1F4K - chains A and B of the 4 polymer chains in the assembly; structure by X-ray diffraction, 2.50 A resolution.

[Chain A (and B)]
Name: Replication termination protein
Organism: Bacillus subtilis
Notes: chain B of this document is another copy of the same molecule, construct and numbering; everything in this record applies to it too
UniProt: P68732 (RTP_BACSU); residues 1-122 here = UniProt positions 1-122
Amino-acid sequence (122 residues; row label = number of the first residue in the row):
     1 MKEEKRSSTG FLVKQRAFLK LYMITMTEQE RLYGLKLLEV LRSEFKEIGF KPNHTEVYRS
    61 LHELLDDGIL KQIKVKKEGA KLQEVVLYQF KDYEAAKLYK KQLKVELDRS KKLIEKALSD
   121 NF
Unresolved in the structure: 1-7
Differences from the reference sequence: engineered mutation Ser110 (Cys in P68732)

[How chain A and chain B interact]
Pairs across the interface - 89 pairs, chain A then chain B:
  Thr9(A) - Gln15(B)
  Thr9(A) - Gly49(B)
  Thr9(A) - Phe50(B)
  Thr9(A) - Lys51(B)  hydrogen bond (backbone-backbone)
  Thr9(A) - Asn53(B)
  Gly10(A) - Gly49(B)
  Gly10(A) - Phe50(B)
  Phe11(A) - Val13(B)
  Phe11(A) - Lys14(B)
  Phe11(A) - Gln15(B)
  Phe11(A) - Phe18(B)  hydrophobic
  Phe11(A) - Phe50(B)  hydrophobic
  Leu12(A) - Val13(B)  hydrophobic
  Val13(A) - Phe11(B)
  Val13(A) - Leu12(B)  hydrophobic
  Lys14(A) - Phe11(B)
  Gln15(A) - Thr9(B)
  Gln15(A) - Phe11(B)
  Phe18(A) - Phe11(B)  hydrophobic
  Phe18(A) - Leu113(B)
  Phe18(A) - Ala117(B)  hydrophobic
  Leu21(A) - Asn121(B)  hydrogen bond (backbone-side chain)
  Leu21(A) - Phe122(B)  hydrophobic
  Tyr22(A) - Lys116(B)
  Tyr22(A) - Ala117(B)
  Tyr22(A) - Asp120(B)  hydrogen bond
  Tyr22(A) - Asn121(B)
  Thr25(A) - Asp120(B)
  Thr25(A) - Asn121(B)  hydrogen bond
  Glu44(A) - Lys116(B)  salt bridge
  Glu44(A) - Asp120(B)
  Phe45(A) - Leu113(B)  hydrophobic
  Phe45(A) - Lys116(B)
  Ile48(A) - Arg109(B)  hydrogen bond (backbone-side chain)
  Ile48(A) - Lys112(B)
  Ile48(A) - Leu113(B)  hydrophobic
  Ile48(A) - Lys116(B)
  Gly49(A) - Thr9(B)
  Gly49(A) - Gly10(B)
  Gly49(A) - Arg109(B)
  Phe50(A) - Thr9(B)
  Phe50(A) - Gly10(B)
  Phe50(A) - Phe11(B)  hydrophobic
  Phe50(A) - Leu113(B)  hydrophobic
  Lys51(A) - Thr9(B)  hydrogen bond (backbone-backbone)
  Asn53(A) - Thr9(B)
  Lys100(A) - Asn121(B)
  Lys100(A) - Phe122(B)
  Lys104(A) - Leu118(B)
  Lys104(A) - Phe122(B)
  Leu107(A) - Ile114(B)
  Leu107(A) - Leu118(B)  hydrophobic
  Leu107(A) - Phe122(B)  hydrophobic
  Asp108(A) - Leu118(B)
  Arg109(A) - Ile48(B)  hydrogen bond (side chain-backbone)
  Arg109(A) - Gly49(B)
  Arg109(A) - Phe50(B)
  Ser110(A) - Ile114(B)
  Lys111(A) - Lys111(B)
  Lys111(A) - Ile114(B)
  Lys111(A) - Glu115(B)  salt bridge
  Leu113(A) - Phe18(B)
  Leu113(A) - Phe45(B)  hydrophobic
  Leu113(A) - Ile48(B)  hydrophobic
  Leu113(A) - Phe50(B)  hydrophobic
  Ile114(A) - Leu107(B)
  Ile114(A) - Ser110(B)
  Ile114(A) - Lys111(B)
  Ile114(A) - Ile114(B)  hydrophobic
  Glu115(A) - Lys111(B)  salt bridge
  Lys116(A) - Tyr22(B)
  Lys116(A) - Glu44(B)  salt bridge
  Lys116(A) - Phe45(B)
  Lys116(A) - Ile48(B)
  Ala117(A) - Phe18(B)  hydrophobic
  Ala117(A) - Tyr22(B)
  Leu118(A) - Lys104(B)
  Leu118(A) - Asp108(B)
  Asp120(A) - Tyr22(B)  hydrogen bond
  Asp120(A) - Thr25(B)
  Asp120(A) - Glu44(B)
  Asn121(A) - Leu21(B)  hydrogen bond (side chain-backbone)
  Asn121(A) - Tyr22(B)
  Asn121(A) - Thr25(B)  hydrogen bond
  Asn121(A) - Lys100(B)
  Phe122(A) - Leu21(B)  hydrophobic
  Phe122(A) - Lys100(B)
  Phe122(A) - Lys104(B)
  Phe122(A) - Leu107(B)  hydrophobic
Interface residues without a listed pair, chain A (35 interface residues in all): Lys112
Interface residues without a listed pair, chain B (36 interface residues in all): Pro52

[Summary]
35 residues of chain A and 36 residues of chain B are in contact, with 10 hydrogen bonds and 4 salt bridges.
Among the polar pairs are Glu44(A)-Lys116(B), Lys111(A)-Glu115(B) and Leu21(A)-Asn121(B).
Chain A and chain B are both Replication termination protein (Bacillus subtilis); the structure, Crystal
structure of the replication terminator protein/B-site DNA complex, was determined by X-ray diffraction.
